Entry 8THG (electron microscopy, 2.90 A resolution); this record covers chains A and B of the 3 polymer chains in the assembly.

Chain A:
Name: Sodium channel protein type 9 subunit alpha
From: Homo sapiens
UniProtKB: Q15858 (SCN9A_HUMAN); residues 1-1988 here = UniProt positions 1-1988
Amino-acid sequence (1988 residues; row label = number of the first residue in the row):
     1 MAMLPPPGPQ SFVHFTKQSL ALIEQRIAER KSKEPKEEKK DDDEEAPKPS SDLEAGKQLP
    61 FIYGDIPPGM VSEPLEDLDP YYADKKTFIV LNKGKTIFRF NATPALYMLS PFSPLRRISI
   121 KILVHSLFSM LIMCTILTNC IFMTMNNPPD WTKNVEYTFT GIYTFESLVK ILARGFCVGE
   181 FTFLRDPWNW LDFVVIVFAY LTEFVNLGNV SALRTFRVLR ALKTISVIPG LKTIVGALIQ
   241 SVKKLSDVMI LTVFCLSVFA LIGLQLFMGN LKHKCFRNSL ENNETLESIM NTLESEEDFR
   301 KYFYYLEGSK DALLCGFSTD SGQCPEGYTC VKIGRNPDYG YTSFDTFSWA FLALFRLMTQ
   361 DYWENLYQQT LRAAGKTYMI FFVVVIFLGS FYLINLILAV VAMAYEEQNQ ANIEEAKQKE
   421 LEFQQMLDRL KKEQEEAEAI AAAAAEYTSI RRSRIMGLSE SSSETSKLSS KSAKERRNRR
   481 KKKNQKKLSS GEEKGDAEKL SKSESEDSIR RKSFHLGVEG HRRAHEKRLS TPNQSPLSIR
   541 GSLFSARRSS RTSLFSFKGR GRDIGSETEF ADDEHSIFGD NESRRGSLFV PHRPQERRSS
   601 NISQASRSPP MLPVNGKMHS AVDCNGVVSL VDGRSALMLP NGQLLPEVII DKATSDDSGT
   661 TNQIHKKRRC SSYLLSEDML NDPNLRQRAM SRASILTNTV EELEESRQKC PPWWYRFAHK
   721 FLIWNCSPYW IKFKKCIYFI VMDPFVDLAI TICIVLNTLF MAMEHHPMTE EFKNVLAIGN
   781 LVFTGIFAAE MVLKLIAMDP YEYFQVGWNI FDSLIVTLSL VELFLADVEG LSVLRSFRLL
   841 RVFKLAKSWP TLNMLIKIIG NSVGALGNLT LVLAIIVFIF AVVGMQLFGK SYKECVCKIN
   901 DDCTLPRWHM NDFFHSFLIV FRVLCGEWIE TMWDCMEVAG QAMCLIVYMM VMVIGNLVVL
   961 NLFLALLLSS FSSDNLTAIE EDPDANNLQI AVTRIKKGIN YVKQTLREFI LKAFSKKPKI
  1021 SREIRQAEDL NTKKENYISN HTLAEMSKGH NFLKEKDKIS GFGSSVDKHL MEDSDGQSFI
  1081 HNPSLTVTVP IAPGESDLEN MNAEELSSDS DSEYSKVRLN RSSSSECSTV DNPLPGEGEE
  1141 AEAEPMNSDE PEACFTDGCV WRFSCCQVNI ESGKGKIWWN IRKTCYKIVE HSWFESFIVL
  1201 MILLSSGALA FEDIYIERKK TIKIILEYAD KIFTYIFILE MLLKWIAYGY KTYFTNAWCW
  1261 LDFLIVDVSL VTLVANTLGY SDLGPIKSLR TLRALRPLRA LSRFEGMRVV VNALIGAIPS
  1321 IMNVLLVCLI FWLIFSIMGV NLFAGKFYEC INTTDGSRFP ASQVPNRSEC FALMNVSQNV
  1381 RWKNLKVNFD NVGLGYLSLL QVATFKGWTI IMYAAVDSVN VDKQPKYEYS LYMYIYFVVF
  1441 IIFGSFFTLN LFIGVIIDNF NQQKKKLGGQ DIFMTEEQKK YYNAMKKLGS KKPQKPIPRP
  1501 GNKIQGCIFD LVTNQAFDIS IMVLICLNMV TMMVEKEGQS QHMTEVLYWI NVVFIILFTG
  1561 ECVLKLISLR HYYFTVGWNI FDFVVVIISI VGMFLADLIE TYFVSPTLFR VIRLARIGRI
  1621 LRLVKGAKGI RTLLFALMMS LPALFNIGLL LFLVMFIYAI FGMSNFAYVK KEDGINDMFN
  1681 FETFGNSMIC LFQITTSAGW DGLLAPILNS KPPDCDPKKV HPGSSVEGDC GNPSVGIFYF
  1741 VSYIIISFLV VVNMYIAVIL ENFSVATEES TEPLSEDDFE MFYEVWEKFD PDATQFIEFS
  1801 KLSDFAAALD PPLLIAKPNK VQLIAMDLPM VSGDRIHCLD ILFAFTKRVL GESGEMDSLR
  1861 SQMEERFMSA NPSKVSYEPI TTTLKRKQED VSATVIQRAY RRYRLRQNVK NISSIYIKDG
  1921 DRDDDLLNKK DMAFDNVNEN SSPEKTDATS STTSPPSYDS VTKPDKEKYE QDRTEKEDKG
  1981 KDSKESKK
Disordered / not traced: 1-7, 35-46, 207-208, 419-727, 826-830, 1015-1174, 1769-1988
Cystine bridges: Cys275-Cys324, Cys315-Cys330, Cys897-Cys903, Cys935-Cys944, Cys1350-Cys1370, Cys1715-Cys1730
Glycans and other covalent adducts: N-acetylglucosamine (NAG) linked to Asn283, Asn1352, Asn1366, Asn1375
Residues lining bound ligands:
  - Riluzole (657; 6-(trifluoromethoxy)-1,3-benzothiazol-2-amine): Gln360, Phe391, Leu1400, Thr1404, Thr1695, Thr1696, Ser1697, Ile1744, Ser1747, Phe1748, Val1751
  - 1-O-octadecyl-sn-glycero-3-phosphocholine (LPE), molecule 1: Ile250, Val253, Phe254, Ser257, Phe347, Ser348, Phe351, Met1529, Leu1623, Gly1626, Ala1627
  - 1-O-octadecyl-sn-glycero-3-phosphocholine (LPE), molecule 2: Thr319, Asp320, Lys376, Thr377, Met379, Phe387, Phe1652, Met1655, Gly1685, Met1688, Ile1689
  - 1-O-octadecyl-sn-glycero-3-phosphocholine (LPE), molecule 3: Phe387, Thr1475, Glu1477, Gln1478, Leu1641, Pro1642, Leu1644, Phe1645, Gly1648, Met1754
  - 1-O-octadecyl-sn-glycero-3-phosphocholine (LPE), molecule 4: Leu1203, Ser1206, Gly1207, Ala1210, Phe1211, Asp1213, Lys1219, Ile1222, Pro1297, Ala1300, Phe1652, Leu1653, Phe1656, Phe1684
  - 1-O-octadecyl-sn-glycero-3-phosphocholine (LPE), molecule 5: Ala1257, Trp1258, Leu1292, Leu1295, Leu1298, Arg1308, Val1311, Asn1312, Ile1315
  - 1-O-octadecyl-sn-glycero-3-phosphocholine (LPE), molecule 6: Asn1732, Pro1733, Ser1734, Ile1737, Phe1738, Val1741, Ser1742, Ile1745, Ile1746
  - phosphatidyl serine (P5S; O-[(R)-{[(2R)-2,3-bis(octadecanoyloxy)propyl]oxy}(hydroxy)phosphoryl]-L-serine): Cys255, Leu388, Leu1488, Gly1489, Gly1577, Trp1578, Phe1581, Leu1621, Val1624, Lys1628, Arg1631, Thr1632, Leu1634, Phe1635, Leu1637, Met1638, Leu1641
Curated features (UniProtKB/Swiss-Prot):
  - site (Is directly targeted by the spider protoxin-II): Glu822, Asp827
  - modified residue: Ser1490 (Phosphoserine)
  - glycosylation (N-linked (GlcNAc...) asparagine): Asn209, Asn283, Asn1352, Asn1366, Asn1375
  - natural variant: Gln10 (Q10R: In PERYTHM), Ile62 (I62V: Found in a patient with febrile seizures; uncertain significance), Pro149 (P149Q: Found in a patient with febrile seizures; uncertain significance), Phe216 (F216S: In PERYTHM), Ser241 (S241T: In PERYTHM), Asn395 (N395K: In PERYTHM), Asn641 (N641Y: Found in patients with febrile seizures plus; uncertain significance), Cys710 (C710Y: Found in a patient with severe myoclonic epilepsy in infancy; uncertain significance), Ile859 (I859T: In PERYTHM), Leu869 (L869F: In PERYTHM; L869H: In PERYTHM), Arg907 (R907Q: In CIP), Arg1007 (R1007C: In PEXPD), 11 further natural variant entries in UniProt
  - mutagenesis: Glu406 (E406K: Hyperpolarizes the voltage dependence of activation by 10.6 mV and prolonges fast-inactivation duration when coexpressed with SCN1B and SCN2B), Glu764 (E764Q: 5-fold less blocked by the spider huwentoxin-IV), Ile778 (I778A: 5-fold less inhibited by the spider protoxin-II), Glu822 (E822A: No change in inhibition (IC(50)) by the spider protoxin-II, but has a significant impact on channel activation by shifiting the V(50) towart 0 mV when targeted by protoxin-II ...), Leu823 (L823A: 9-fold less inhibited by the spider protoxin-II), Phe824 (F824A: 4-fold less inhibited by the spider protoxin-II; F824C: Less inhibited by the spider protoxin-II), Leu825 (L825A: No change in inhibition by the spider protoxin-II; L825C: 19-fold less blocked by the spider huwentoxin-IV), Ala826 (A826L: 8-fold less inhibited by the spider protoxin-II), Asp827 (D827A: 13-fold less blocked by the spider huwentoxin-IV, 3-fold less inhibited by the spider protoxin-II, and has a significant impact on channel activation by shifiting the V(50) towart 0 mV when ...), Glu829 (E829C: 400-fold less blocked by the spider huwentoxin-IV), Thr1409 to Ile1410 (Important increase in inhibition by saxitoxin and little increase in inhibition by tetrodotoxin), Ser1490 (S1490A: Abolishes stimulation by agents that stimulate PKC activity; S1490D/E: Increases current amplitude), 3 further mutagenesis entries in UniProt

Chain B:
Name: Sodium channel subunit beta-1
From: Homo sapiens
UniProtKB: Q07699 (SCN1B_HUMAN); residues 1-218 here = UniProt positions 1-218
Amino-acid sequence (218 residues; row label = number of the first residue in the row):
     1 MGRLLALVVG AALVSSACGG CVEVDSETEA VYGMTFKILC ISCKRRSETN AETFTEWTFR
    61 QKGTEEFVKI LRYENEVLQL EEDERFEGRV VWNGSRGTKD LQDLSIFITN VTYNHSGDYE
   121 CHVYRLLFFE NYEHNTSVVK KIHIEVVDKA NRDMASIVSE IMMYVLIVVL TIWLVAEMIY
   181 CYKKIAAATE TAAQENASEY LAITSESKEN CTGVQVAE
Disordered / not traced: 1-19, 193-218
Cystine bridges: Cys21-Cys43, Cys40-Cys121
Glycans and other covalent adducts: N-acetylglucosamine (NAG) linked to Asn93, Asn110, Asn114, Asn135
Curated features (UniProtKB/Swiss-Prot):
  - glycosylation (N-linked (GlcNAc...) asparagine): Asn93, Asn110, Asn114, Asn135
  - natural variant: Asp25 (D25N: Found in a patient with idiopathic childhood epilepsy), Arg85 (R85H: In ATFB13), Glu87 (E87Q: Found in a patient with non-specific cardiac conduction defects), Ile106 (I106T: In DEE52; uncertain significance), Cys121 (C121W: In GEFSP1), Arg125 (R125C: In DEE52; R125L: In GEFSP1), Asp153 (D153N: In ATFB13)

Interface between chain A and chain B:
Residue-residue contacts (62; chain A residue first):
  Arg277(A) - Asn131(B)  hydrogen bond (side chain-backbone)
  Arg277(A) - Tyr132(B)
  Asn278(A) - Tyr132(B)
  Ser279(A) - Tyr132(B)
  Arg300(A) - Glu130(B)  salt bridge
  Tyr304(A) - Arg46(B)
  Tyr304(A) - Glu48(B)  hydrogen bond
  Tyr304(A) - Thr49(B)
  Leu306(A) - Glu48(B)
  Leu313(A) - Arg46(B)
  Gln323(A) - Arg46(B)  hydrogen bond (backbone-side chain)
  Cys324(A) - Arg45(B)  hydrogen bond (backbone-side chain)
  Pro325(A) - Arg45(B)  hydrogen bond (backbone-side chain)
  Pro325(A) - Arg46(B)
  Pro325(A) - Phe129(B)  hydrophobic
  Glu326(A) - Lys44(B)
  Glu326(A) - Arg45(B)  hydrogen bond (side chain-backbone)
  Glu326(A) - Arg125(B)  salt bridge
  Glu326(A) - Phe129(B)
  Glu326(A) - His134(B)
  Gly327(A) - Tyr132(B)  hydrogen bond (backbone-side chain)
  Gly327(A) - His134(B)
  Tyr328(A) - Arg45(B)
  Tyr328(A) - Phe129(B)  hydrophobic
  Tyr328(A) - Tyr132(B)
  Arg372(A) - Arg46(B)
  Ile1177(A) - Tyr182(B)
  Asn1180(A) - Tyr182(B)
  Ile1181(A) - Tyr182(B)
  Lys1183(A) - Ile185(B)
  Thr1184(A) - Met178(B)
  Thr1184(A) - Cys181(B)
  Thr1184(A) - Tyr182(B)
  Ile1188(A) - Met178(B)  hydrophobic
  Ile1214(A) - Val22(B)
  Tyr1215(A) - Val22(B)  hydrophobic
  Glu1217(A) - Val24(B)
  Arg1218(A) - Val22(B)
  Arg1218(A) - Glu23(B)
  Lys1220(A) - Val24(B)
  Lys1220(A) - Asp25(B)  hydrogen bond (side chain-backbone)
  Ile1224(A) - Ala155(B)  hydrophobic
  Ile1224(A) - Ser156(B)
  Ile1225(A) - Ser159(B)
  Tyr1228(A) - Arg152(B)
  Tyr1228(A) - Ser159(B)
  Tyr1228(A) - Glu160(B)
  Tyr1228(A) - Met163(B)  hydrophobic
  Ile1232(A) - Leu166(B)  hydrophobic
  Tyr1235(A) - Ile167(B)  hydrophobic
  Tyr1235(A) - Thr171(B)  hydrogen bond
  Ile1236(A) - Leu170(B)  hydrophobic
  Leu1239(A) - Leu174(B)  hydrophobic
  Leu1243(A) - Leu174(B)  hydrophobic
  Asp1677(A) - Arg46(B)  salt bridge
  His1721(A) - Gly20(B)  hydrogen bond (side chain-backbone)
  Pro1722(A) - Gly20(B)
  Pro1722(A) - Cys21(B)
  Pro1722(A) - Val22(B)  hydrogen bond (backbone-backbone)
  Gly1723(A) - Val22(B)
  Gly1723(A) - Val24(B)
  Gly1723(A) - Ile41(B)
Other interface residues (no listed pair), chain A (42 interface residues in all): Lys301, Lys1187, Phe1197, Thr1221, Lys1231
Other interface residues (no listed pair), chain B (39 interface residues in all): Gln102, Leu127, Glu177, Lys184, Ala186, Thr189

In short:
42 residues of chain A face 39 of chain B across their interface, with 11 hydrogen bonds and 3 salt bridges.
Polar contacts include Arg300(A)-Glu130(B), Glu326(A)-Arg125(B) and Asp1677(A)-Arg46(B). Chain A binds
Riluzole, 6 copies of 1-O-octadecyl-sn-glycero-3-phosphocholine and phosphatidyl serine.
Here chain A is Sodium channel protein type 9 subunit alpha and chain B is Sodium channel subunit beta-1, both
from Homo sapiens. Entry 8THG (Cryo-EM structure of Nav1.7 with RLZ) was determined by electron microscopy,
deposited together with 8THH.
